PDB entry 6UXW | electron microscopy, 8.96 A resolution (very low resolution: no residue pairs are listed; an interface is given only as per-side residue counts) | chains Y and a of the 28 polymer chains in the assembly

[Chain Y]
Protein: Histone H2B 1.1
Source organism: Xenopus laevis
Reference sequence: P02281 (H2B11_XENLA); residues 1-122 here correspond to UniProt positions 5-126 (UniProt number = residue number + 4)
Sequence (122 residues; numbered 1 to 122; the number before each row is that of its first residue):
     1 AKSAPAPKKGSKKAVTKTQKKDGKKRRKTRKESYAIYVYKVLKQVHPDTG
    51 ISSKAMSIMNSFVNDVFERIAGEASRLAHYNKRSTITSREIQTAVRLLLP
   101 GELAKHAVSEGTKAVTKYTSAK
Unresolved in the structure: 1-28, 122
Sequence notes: conflict Thr-29 (Ser33 in P02281)
Curated features (UniProtKB/Swiss-Prot):
  - modified residue: Lys-2 (N6-acetyllysine), Lys-9 (N6-acetyllysine), Ser-11 (Phosphoserine), Lys-12 (N6-acetyllysine), Lys-17 (N6-acetyllysine)
  - glycosylation: Ser-109 (O-linked (GlcNAc) serine)
  - cross-link: Lys-117 (Glycyl lysine isopeptide (Lys-Gly) (interchain with G-Cter in ubiquitin))

[Chain a]
Molecule: 601 sequence bottom strand
Sequence (185 nucleotides; each row starts with the number of its first residue):
     1 ATCAGAATCCCGGTGCCGAGGCCGCTCAATTGGTCGTAGACAGCTCTAGC
    51 ACCGCTTAAACGCACGTACGCGCTGTCCCCCGCGTTTTAACCGCCAAGGG
   101 GATTACTCCCTAGTCTCCAGGCACGTGTCAGATATATACATCGATTAACG
   151 ATGCTGGGCATAAGCGTGGTTCAATACCGGCGCAT
Unresolved in the structure: 156-185

[Interface between chain Y and chain a]
At this resolution (9 A) residue pairs are not listed: 12 residues of chain Y and 9 of chain a lie at the interface.

[Overview]
12 residues of chain Y face 9 of chain a across their interface.
Here chain Y is Histone H2B 1.1 (Xenopus laevis) and chain a is 601 sequence bottom strand. Entry 6UXW
(SWI/SNF nucleosome complex with ADP-BeFx) was determined by electron microscopy (same publication as 6UXV).
